3LTN - chains B and G of the 8 polymer chains in the assembly; structure by X-ray diffraction, 3.10 A resolution.

[Chain B]
Molecule: DNA topoisomerase 4 subunit A
Organism: Streptococcus pneumoniae
Notes: EC 5.99.1.-
UniProt: P72525 (PARC_STRPN); numbering as in UniProt (aligned over 1-488)
Chain sequence (496 residues; each row starts with the number of its first residue):
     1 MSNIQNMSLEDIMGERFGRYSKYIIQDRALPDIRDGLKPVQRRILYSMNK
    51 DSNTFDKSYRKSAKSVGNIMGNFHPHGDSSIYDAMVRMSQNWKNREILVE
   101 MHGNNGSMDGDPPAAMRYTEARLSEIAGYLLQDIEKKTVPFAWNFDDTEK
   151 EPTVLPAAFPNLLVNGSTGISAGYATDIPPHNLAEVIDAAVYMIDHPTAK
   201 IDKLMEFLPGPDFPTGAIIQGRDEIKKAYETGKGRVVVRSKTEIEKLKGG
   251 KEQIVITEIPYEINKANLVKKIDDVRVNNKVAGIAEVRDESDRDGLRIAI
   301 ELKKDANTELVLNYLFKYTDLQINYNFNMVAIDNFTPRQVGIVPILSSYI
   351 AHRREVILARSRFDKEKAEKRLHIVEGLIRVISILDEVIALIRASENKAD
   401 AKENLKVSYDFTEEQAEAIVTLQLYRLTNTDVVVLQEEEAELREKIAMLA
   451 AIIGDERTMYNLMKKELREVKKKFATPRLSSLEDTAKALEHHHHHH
Disordered / not traced: 1-2, 484-496
Sequence notes: expression tag (489-496)
Curated features (UniProtKB/Swiss-Prot):
  - active site: Tyr-118 (O-(5'-phospho-DNA)-tyrosine intermediate)
  - site: Lys-38 (Interaction with DNA), His-74 (Interaction with DNA), His-76 (Interaction with DNA), Arg-87 (Interaction with DNA), Lys-93 (Interaction with DNA), Arg-117 (Transition state stabilizer)
What the authors report for this chain:
  - catalytic residues: Tyr-118
  - binding site for the 19-nt DNA strand: Tyr-118
  - binding site for the ligand PDQ: Arg-117
  - binding site for the 15-nt DNA strand: Ile-170

[Chain G]
Molecule: 15-nt DNA strand
Sequence (15 nucleotides; numbered 1 to 15; the number before each row is that of its first residue):
     1 CTGTTTTACGTGCAT
Disordered / not traced: 1-8

[Chain B / chain G interface]
Contacting residue pairs (21):
  Arg-28(B) / DC13(G)  base contact
  Arg-28(B) / DA14(G)  salt bridge to the phosphate
  Lys-38(B) / DG12(G)  phosphate contact
  Lys-38(B) / DC13(G)  salt bridge to the phosphate
  Val-40(B) / DC13(G)  phosphate contact
  Val-40(B) / DA14(G)  phosphate contact
  His-74(B) / DA14(G)  salt bridge to the phosphate
  His-76(B) / DA14(G)  hydrogen bond to the phosphate
  His-76(B) / DT15(G)  salt bridge to the phosphate
  Gly-77(B) / DT15(G)  hydrogen bond to the phosphate
  Ser-79(B) / DT15(G)  base contact
  Ser-80(B) / DC13(G)  sugar contact
  Ser-80(B) / DA14(G)  phosphate contact
  Ser-80(B) / DT15(G)  phosphate contact
  Ala-84(B) / DC13(G)  phosphate contact
  Arg-87(B) / DG12(G)  salt bridge to the phosphate
  Arg-87(B) / DC13(G)  phosphate contact
  Thr-168(B) / DG12(G)  sugar contact
  Thr-168(B) / DC13(G)  phosphate contact
  Ile-170(B) / DT11(G)  base contact
  Ile-170(B) / DG12(G)  hydrogen bond to the base
Interface residues without a listed pair, chain B (15 interface residues in all): Gln-41, Pro-75, Gly-169

[Overview]
Chain B and chain G form an interface of 15 and 5 residues respectively, with 3 hydrogen bonds and 5 salt
bridges. Among the polar pairs are Ile-170(B)/DG12(G), His-76(B)/DA14(G) and Gly-77(B)/DT15(G). UniProt lists
active-site residue Tyr-118(B) on chain B. The paper reports the catalytic residue Tyr-118(B); a binding site
for the 19-nt DNA strand at Tyr-118(B).
Chain B is DNA topoisomerase 4 subunit A (Streptococcus pneumoniae) and chain G is a 15-nt DNA strand; the
structure, Inhibitor-stabilized topoisomerase IV-DNA cleavage complex (S. pneumoniae), was determined by X-ray
diffraction together with 3KSA, 3KSB and 3K9F from the same study.
